PDB entry 3HDQ | X-ray diffraction, 2.36 A resolution | chains A and I

[Chain A (and I)]
Molecule: UDP-galactopyranose mutase
Source organism: Deinococcus radiodurans
Notes: EC 5.4.99.9; chain I of this document is another copy of the same molecule, construct and numbering; everything in this record applies to it too
UniProtKB: Q9RYF1 (Q9RYF1_DEIRA); numbering as in UniProt (aligned over 1-397)
Amino-acid sequence (397 residues; row label = number of the first residue in the row):
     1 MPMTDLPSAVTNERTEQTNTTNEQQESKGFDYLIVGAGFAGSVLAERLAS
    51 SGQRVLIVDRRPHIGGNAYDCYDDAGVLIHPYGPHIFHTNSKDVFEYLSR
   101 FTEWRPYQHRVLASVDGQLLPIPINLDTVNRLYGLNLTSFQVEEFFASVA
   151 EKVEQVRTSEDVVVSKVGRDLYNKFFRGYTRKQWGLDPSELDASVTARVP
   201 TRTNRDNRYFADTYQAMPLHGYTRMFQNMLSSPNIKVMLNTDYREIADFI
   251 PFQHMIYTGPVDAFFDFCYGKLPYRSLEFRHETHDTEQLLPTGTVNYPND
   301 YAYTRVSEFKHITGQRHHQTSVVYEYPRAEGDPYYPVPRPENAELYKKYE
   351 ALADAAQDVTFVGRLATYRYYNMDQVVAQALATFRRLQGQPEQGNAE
Unresolved in the structure: 1-24, 390-397 (chain I: 1-26, 390-397)
Residues lining bound ligands:
  - FAD (flavin-adenine dinucleotide): V35, G36, A37, G38, F39, A40, G41, V58, D59, R60, R61, G66, N67, A68, Y82, G83, P84, H85, I86, H88, T241, D242, Y243, R244, Y257, T258, G259, P260, L277, F279, R305, E325, Y334, Y335, G363, R364, L365, Y371, N372, M373, D374, V376
  - galactose-uridine-5'-diphosphate (GDU): P84, I86, H88, H109, V111, I122, F175, F176, Y179, T180, Q183, W184, V195, T196, R198, V199, Y209, F210, T294, N296, R305, Y335, Y370, N372

[Chain A / chain I interface]
Contacting residue pairs (42; chain A residue first):
  F30(A) - F249(I)  hydrophobic
  R54(A) - F249(I)
  L56(A) - M238(I)  hydrophobic
  Y72(A) - Y72(I)  hydrophobic
  Y72(A) - G76(I)
  D74(A) - H220(I)  salt bridge
  D74(A) - R224(I)  salt bridge
  H220(A) - D74(I)  salt bridge
  R224(A) - D74(I)  salt bridge
  S231(A) - N240(I)
  S232(A) - N240(I)  hydrogen bond (backbone-side chain)
  I235(A) - N240(I)  hydrogen bond (backbone-side chain)
  K236(A) - M238(I)
  K236(A) - N240(I)  hydrogen bond (side chain-backbone)
  K236(A) - T241(I)
  K236(A) - E245(I)  salt bridge
  V237(A) - V237(I)
  V237(A) - M238(I)
  V237(A) - L239(I)  hydrogen bond (backbone-backbone)
  M238(A) - L56(I)  hydrophobic
  M238(A) - K236(I)
  M238(A) - V237(I)
  L239(A) - V237(I)  hydrogen bond (backbone-backbone)
  N240(A) - S231(I)
  N240(A) - S232(I)  hydrogen bond (side chain-backbone)
  N240(A) - I235(I)  hydrogen bond (side chain-backbone)
  N240(A) - K236(I)  hydrogen bond (backbone-side chain)
  T241(A) - K236(I)
  E245(A) - R54(I)  salt bridge
  E245(A) - K236(I)  salt bridge
  I246(A) - F30(I)  hydrophobic
  D248(A) - K28(I)  salt bridge
  F249(A) - S27(I)
  F249(A) - K28(I)
  F249(A) - G29(I)
  F249(A) - F30(I)  hydrophobic
  F249(A) - F249(I)
  F249(A) - P251(I)
  I250(A) - I250(I)  hydrophobic
  P251(A) - F249(I)
  R316(A) - H318(I)  hydrogen bond
  H318(A) - R316(I)
Interface residues without a listed pair, chain A (31 interface residues in all): S27, G29, P62, D73, G76, L230, P233
Interface residues without a listed pair, chain I (31 interface residues in all): D73, Q227, L230, P233, I246

[In short]
The chain A/chain I interface involves 31 residues from each chain; the contacts include 9 hydrogen bonds and
8 salt bridges. Polar pairs include D74(A)-H220(I), D74(A)-R224(I) and K236(A)-E245(I). Chain A binds
galactose-uridine-5'-diphosphate and flavin-adenine dinucleotide.
Chain A and chain I are both UDP-galactopyranose mutase (Deinococcus radiodurans); the structure, Crystal
structure of UDP-galactopyranose mutase (oxidized form) in complex with substrate, was determined by X-ray
diffraction together with 3HDY and 3HE3 from the same study.
